5O7F - chains A and B; structure by X-ray diffraction, 1.90 A resolution.

[Chain A (and B)]
Molecule: phosphodiesterase
From: Thermotoga maritima (strain ATCC 43589 / MSB8 / DSM 3109 / JCM 10099)
Notes: chain B of this document is another copy of the same molecule, construct and numbering; everything in this record applies to it too
UniProt: Q9X1T1 (Q9X1T1_THEMA); residue numbers follow UniProt; this construct covers 1-333
Amino-acid sequence (338 residues; each row starts with the number of its first residue; numbers below 1 keep their minus sign (Gly-4 is residue -4)):
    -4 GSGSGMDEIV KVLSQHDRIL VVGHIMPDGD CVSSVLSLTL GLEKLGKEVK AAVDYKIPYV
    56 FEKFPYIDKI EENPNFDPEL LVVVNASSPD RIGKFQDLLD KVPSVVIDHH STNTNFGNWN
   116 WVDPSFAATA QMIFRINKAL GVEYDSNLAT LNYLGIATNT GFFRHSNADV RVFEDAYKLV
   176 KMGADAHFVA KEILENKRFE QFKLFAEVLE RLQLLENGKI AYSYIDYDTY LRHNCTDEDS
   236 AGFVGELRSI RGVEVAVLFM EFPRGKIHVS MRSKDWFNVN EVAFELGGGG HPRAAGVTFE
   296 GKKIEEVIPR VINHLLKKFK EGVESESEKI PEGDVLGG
Unresolved in the structure: -4 to -2, 320-333 (chain B: -4 to -2, 319-333)
Differences from the reference sequence: expression tag (-4 to 0); engineered mutation Asn80 (Asp in Q9X1T1), Asn154 (Asp in Q9X1T1)
Metal / ion sites: Mn2+ site 1: His19, Asp23, Asn80; Mn2+ site 2: His105, His286 (together with guanosine-5'-monophosphate)
Ligand contacts: guanosine-5'-monophosphate (5GP): Asp23, Ser82, Arg86, His105, His263, Ser265, Met266, Arg267, Gly283, Gly284, Gly285, His286, Ala289, Ala290, Gly291, Val292, Thr293

[Chain A / chain B interface]
Pairs across the interface (76; chain A residue first):
  Tyr54(A) with Arg246(B)
  Tyr148(A) with Phe168(B)
  Phe157(A) with Phe157(B)
  Phe158(A) with Tyr148(B); Phe158(B), hydrophobic
  Arg159(A) with Gly156(B), hydrogen bond (side chain-backbone); Phe157(B), hydrogen bond (side chain-backbone); Arg159(B); His182(B), hydrogen bond (backbone-side chain); Ala185(B); Leu189(B)
  His160(A) with His182(B)
  Ser161(A) with His182(B), hydrogen bond (backbone-side chain)
  Val165(A) with Tyr172(B), hydrophobic; Val175(B); Lys176(B)
  Phe168(A) with Tyr148(B); Ala171(B), hydrophobic; Tyr172(B), hydrophobic; Val175(B), hydrophobic; Ala181(B), hydrophobic
  Glu169(A) with Tyr172(B), hydrogen bond
  Ala171(A) with Phe168(B), hydrophobic
  Tyr172(A) with Val165(B), hydrophobic; Phe168(B), hydrophobic; Glu169(B)
  Val175(A) with Val165(B), hydrophobic; Phe168(B), hydrophobic
  Lys176(A) with Val165(B)
  Ala181(A) with Phe168(B), hydrophobic
  His182(A) with Arg159(B); His160(B); Ser161(B); Lys269(B), hydrogen bond (side chain-backbone); Asp270(B)
  Ala185(A) with Arg159(B)
  Lys186(A) with Lys269(B); Asp270(B), salt bridge
  Leu189(A) with Arg159(B); Ser244(B)
  Glu190(A) with Arg159(B), salt bridge; Arg243(B), salt bridge; Ser244(B), hydrogen bond (side chain-backbone); Lys269(B), hydrogen bond (backbone-side chain)
  Asn191(A) with Ser244(B), hydrogen bond (backbone-backbone); Arg246(B), hydrogen bond
  Lys192(A) with Glu241(B), salt bridge; Ser244(B), hydrogen bond (backbone-backbone); Ile245(B); Arg246(B), hydrogen bond (backbone-backbone)
  Phe194(A) with Leu207(B), hydrophobic
  Phe197(A) with Phe200(B), hydrophobic; Leu204(B), hydrophobic; Glu241(B); Ile245(B), hydrophobic
  Phe200(A) with Phe197(B), hydrophobic
  Leu204(A) with Phe197(B), hydrophobic
  Leu207(A) with Phe194(B), hydrophobic
  Glu241(A) with Lys192(B), salt bridge; Phe197(B)
  Arg243(A) with Glu190(B), salt bridge
  Ser244(A) with Leu189(B); Glu190(B); Asn191(B), hydrogen bond (backbone-backbone); Lys192(B), hydrogen bond (backbone-backbone)
  Ile245(A) with Lys192(B); Phe194(B), hydrophobic; Phe197(B), hydrophobic
  Arg246(A) with Tyr54(B); Asn191(B), hydrogen bond (side chain-backbone); Lys192(B), hydrogen bond (backbone-backbone); Arg193(B)
  Lys269(A) with His182(B); Lys186(B), hydrogen bond (backbone-side chain); Glu190(B)
  Asp270(A) with Lys186(B), salt bridge
Also at the interface, not in a pair above, chain A (38 interface residues in all): Asp164, Arg193, Leu209, Gly240
Also at the interface, not in a pair above, chain B (38 interface residues in all): Asp164, Gly240

[Summary]
The chain A/chain B interface involves 38 residues from each chain, with 17 hydrogen bonds and 7 salt bridges.
Polar contacts include Lys186(A)-Asp270(B), Glu190(A)-Arg159(B) and Glu190(A)-Arg243(B). Chain A binds
guanosine-5'-monophosphate. His19(A), Asp23(A) and Asn80(A) coordinate Mn2+ site 1.
Chain A and chain B are both phosphodiesterase (Thermotoga maritima (strain ATCC 43589 / MSB8 / DSM 3109 / JCM
10099)); the structure, Structure of the inactive T.maritima PDE (TM1595) D80N D154N mutant with GMP and Mn2+,
was determined by X-ray diffraction (same publication as 5O1U, 5O25 and 5O58).
